Entry 5YEF (X-ray diffraction, 2.81 A resolution); this record covers chains A and D of the 3 polymer chains in the assembly.

Chain A:
Protein: Transcriptional repressor CTCF
Source organism: Homo sapiens
UniProtKB: P49711 (CTCF_HUMAN); residues 292-490 here = UniProt positions 292-490
Chain sequence (199 residues; each row starts with the number of its first residue):
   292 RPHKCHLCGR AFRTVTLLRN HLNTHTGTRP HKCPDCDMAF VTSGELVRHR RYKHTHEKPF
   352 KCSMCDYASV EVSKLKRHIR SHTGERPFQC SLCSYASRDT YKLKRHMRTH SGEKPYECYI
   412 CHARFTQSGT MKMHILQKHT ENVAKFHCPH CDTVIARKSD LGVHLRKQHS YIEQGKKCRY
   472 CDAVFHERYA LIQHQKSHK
Unresolved in the structure: 292-320, 490
Bound ions: Zn2+ site 1: Cys324, His345; Zn2+ site 2: Cys353, Cys356, His369, His373; Zn2+ site 3: Cys381, Cys384, His397, His401; Zn2+ site 4: Cys409, Cys412, His425, His430; Zn2+ site 5: Cys439, Cys442, His455; Zn2+ site 6: Cys469, Cys472, His485, His489
What the authors report for this chain:
  - binding site for the 28-nt DNA strand (chain D): Arg339
  - specificity-determining residues: Arg339
  - binding site for the 27-nt DNA strand: Arg339
  - specificity-determining residues: Gln418 (proposed by the authors, not directly observed)
  - mutagenesis - Q418A: decreased binding to DNA probe
  - mutagenesis - K365A, R368A, R396A: decreased binding to DNA

Chain D:
Molecule: 28-nt DNA strand
Sequence (28 nucleotides; numbered 1 to 28; the number before each row is that of its first residue):
     1 ACTTTAACCA GCAGAGGGCG AGTCGACT
Unresolved in the structure: 1

Interface between chain A and chain D:
Pairs across the interface - 51 pairs, chain A then chain D:
  Glu336(A) with DG20(D), phosphate contact
  Arg339(A) with DC19(D), base contact; DG20(D), hydrogen bond to the base
  His340(A) with DC19(D), salt bridge to the phosphate
  Tyr343(A) with DG17(D), sugar contact; DG18(D), phosphate contact; DC19(D), phosphate contact
  Lys344(A) with DG18(D), hydrogen bond to the phosphate; DC19(D), salt bridge to the phosphate
  Tyr358(A) with DG17(D), hydrogen bond to the phosphate
  Ser360(A) with DG17(D), phosphate contact
  Glu362(A) with DC19(D), hydrogen bond to the base
  Lys365(A) with DG17(D), base contact; DG18(D), hydrogen bond to the base; DC19(D), base contact
  Arg368(A) with DG16(D), hydrogen bond to the base; DG17(D), hydrogen bond to the base
  His369(A) with DG16(D), salt bridge to the phosphate
  Ser372(A) with DA15(D), hydrogen bond to the phosphate
  Arg377(A) with DG14(D), salt bridge to the phosphate
  Tyr386(A) with DA13(D), sugar contact; DG14(D), hydrogen bond to the phosphate
  Arg389(A) with DG14(D), hydrogen bond to the phosphate; DA15(D), salt bridge to the phosphate
  Lys393(A) with DA15(D), base contact
  Arg396(A) with DA13(D), base contact; DG14(D), hydrogen bond to the base
  His397(A) with DA13(D), salt bridge to the phosphate
  Thr400(A) with DC12(D), phosphate contact
  Lys405(A) with DG11(D), salt bridge to the phosphate
  Phe416(A) with DG11(D), phosphate contact
  Thr417(A) with DG11(D), phosphate contact; DC12(D), phosphate contact
  Gln418(A) with DC12(D), base contact; DA13(D), hydrogen bond to the base
  Thr421(A) with DA10(D), sugar contact; DG11(D), base contact; DC12(D), hydrogen bond to the base
  His425(A) with DA10(D), salt bridge to the phosphate
  Lys429(A) with DC9(D), salt bridge to the phosphate
  Ile446(A) with DA7(D), sugar contact; DC8(D), phosphate contact
  Ala447(A) with DC8(D), hydrogen bond to the phosphate
  Arg448(A) with DC8(D), sugar contact; DC9(D), salt bridge to the phosphate; DA10(D), salt bridge to the phosphate
  Asp451(A) with DC8(D), base contact; DC9(D), hydrogen bond to the base
  His455(A) with DA7(D), salt bridge to the phosphate
  Gln459(A) with DA6(D), phosphate contact
  Arg479(A) with DA6(D), salt bridge to the phosphate
Also at the interface, not in a pair above, chain A (38 interface residues in all): Phe331, Arg415, Gln428, Val454, Lys458
Also at the interface, not in a pair above, chain D (17 interface residues in all): DT5, DA21

Overview:
Chain A and chain D form an interface of 38 and 17 residues respectively, with 15 hydrogen bonds and 13 salt
bridges. Polar pairs include Arg339(A)-DG20(D), Glu362(A)-DC19(D) and Lys365(A)-DG18(D). The paper reports a
binding site for the 28-nt DNA strand (chain D) at Arg339(A); K365A, R368A and R396A of chain A reduce binding
to DNA.
Chain A is Transcriptional repressor CTCF (Homo sapiens) and chain D is a 28-nt DNA strand; the structure,
Crystal structure of CTCF ZFs2-8-Hs5-1aE, was determined by X-ray diffraction (same publication as 5YEG, 5YEH
and 5YEL).
